PDB entry 8BFL | electron microscopy, 4.10 A resolution (low resolution: residue-level contacts below are approximate; hydrogen-bond / salt-bridge calls are withheld) | chains F and f of the 42 polymer chains in the assembly

[Chain F (and f)]
Molecule: Major head protein
From: Klebsiella phage vB_KpM_FBKp24
Notes: chain f of this document is another copy of the same molecule, construct and numbering; everything in this record applies to it too
Reference sequence: A0A7U0GBA8 (A0A7U0GBA8_9CAUD); residues 28-597 here correspond to UniProt positions 193-762 (UniProt number = residue number + 165)
Sequence (570 residues; numbered 28 to 597; the number before each row is that of its first residue):
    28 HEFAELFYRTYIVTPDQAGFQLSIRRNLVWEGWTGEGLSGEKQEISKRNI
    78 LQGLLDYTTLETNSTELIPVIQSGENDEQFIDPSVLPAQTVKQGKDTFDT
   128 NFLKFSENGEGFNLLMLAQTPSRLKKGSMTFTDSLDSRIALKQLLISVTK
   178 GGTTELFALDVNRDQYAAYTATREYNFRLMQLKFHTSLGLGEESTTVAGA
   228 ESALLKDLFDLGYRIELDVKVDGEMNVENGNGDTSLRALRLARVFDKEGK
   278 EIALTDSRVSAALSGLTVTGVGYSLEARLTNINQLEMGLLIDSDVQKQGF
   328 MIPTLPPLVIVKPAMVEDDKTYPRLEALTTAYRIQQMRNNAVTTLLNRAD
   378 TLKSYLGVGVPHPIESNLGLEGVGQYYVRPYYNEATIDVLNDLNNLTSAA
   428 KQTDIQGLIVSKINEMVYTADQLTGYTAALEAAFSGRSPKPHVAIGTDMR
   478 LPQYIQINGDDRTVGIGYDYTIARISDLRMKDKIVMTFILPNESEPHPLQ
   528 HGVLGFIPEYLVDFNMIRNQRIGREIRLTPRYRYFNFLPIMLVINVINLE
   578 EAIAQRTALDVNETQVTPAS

[How chain F and chain f interact]
Pairs across the interface (32; chain F residue first):
  Gly59(F) - Phe158(f)
  Trp60(F) - Thr157(f)
  Trp60(F) - Phe158(f)
  Trp60(F) - Glu255(f)
  Trp60(F) - Asn256(f)
  Gly62(F) - Met156(f)
  Gly64(F) - Met143(f)
  Leu65(F) - Asn140(f)
  Leu65(F) - Leu142(f)
  Leu65(F) - Met143(f)
  Ser66(F) - Leu142(f)
  Ser66(F) - Asn256(f)
  Glu68(F) - Asn140(f)
  Lys69(F) - Gly138(f)
  Lys69(F) - Phe139(f)
  Lys69(F) - Asn140(f)
  Gln70(F) - Asn140(f)
  Gln70(F) - Asn258(f)
  Glu71(F) - Asn256(f)
  Glu71(F) - Asn258(f)
  Leu317(F) - Phe158(f)
  Val322(F) - Phe204(f)
  Gln323(F) - Asn203(f)
  Lys324(F) - Arg200(f)
  Lys324(F) - Glu201(f)
  Lys324(F) - Tyr202(f)
  Lys324(F) - Asn203(f)
  Lys324(F) - Phe204(f)
  Gln325(F) - Glu201(f)
  Gln325(F) - Tyr202(f)
  Gly326(F) - Glu201(f)
  Gly326(F) - Tyr202(f)
Also at the interface, not in a pair above, chain F (19 interface residues in all): Gln48, Glu58, Thr61
Also at the interface, not in a pair above, chain f (17 interface residues in all): Thr199

[Overview]
19 residues of chain F and 17 residues of chain f are in contact.
Both chains are Major head protein (Klebsiella phage vB_KpM_FBKp24). Entry 8BFL (Jumbo Phage phi-kp24 empty
capsid hexamers) was determined by electron microscopy together with 8AU1 and 8BFK from the same study.
